8WDV - chains U and V of the 36 polymer chains in the assembly; structure by electron microscopy, 2.24 A resolution.

[Chain U]
Protein: Antenna complex alpha/beta subunit
Organism: Allochromatium vinosum DSM 180
UniProt: D3RP74 (D3RP74_ALLVD); numbering as in UniProt (aligned over 1-64)
Amino-acid sequence (64 residues; numbered 1 to 64; the number before each row is that of its first residue):
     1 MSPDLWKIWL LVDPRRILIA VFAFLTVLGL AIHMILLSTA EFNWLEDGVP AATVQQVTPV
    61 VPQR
Not modelled in the structure: 52-64
Modified residues: M1 (N-formylmethionine; FME)
Bound ions: Ca2+: W44, D47, V49 (shared with 1 residue of chain T)
Ligand contacts:
  - bacteriochlorophyll a (BCL), molecule 1: F22, L25, T26, G29, H33, L36, W44
  - bacteriochlorophyll a (BCL), molecule 2: L25, L28, G29, I32, H33, L36, F42
  - spirilloxanthin (CRT), molecule 1: K7, I8, L10, L11
  - spirilloxanthin (CRT), molecule 2: L18, V21, F22, F24, L25, L28, I32, I35
  - spirilloxanthin (CRT), molecule 3: T26, G29, L30, H33, M34, L37
  - Ubiquinone-8 (UQ8): F24, V27, L28, A31

[Chain V]
Protein: Antenna complex alpha/beta subunit
Organism: Allochromatium vinosum DSM 180
UniProt: D3RP68 (D3RP68_ALLVD); numbering as in UniProt (aligned over 1-47)
Amino-acid sequence (47 residues; each row starts with the number of its first residue):
     1 MADQKSMTGL TEEEAKEFHG IFTQSMTMFF GIVIIAHILA WLWRPWL
Not modelled in the structure: 1-5
Bound ions: Ca2+: W46 (shared with 3 residues of chain W)
Ligand contacts:
  - bacteriochlorophyll a (BCL), molecule 1: S25, M28, F29, I32, V33, A36, H37, A40, W43
  - bacteriochlorophyll a (BCL), molecule 2: F29, F30, V33, I34, H37, A40, W41, W46, L47
  - spirilloxanthin (CRT): E14, E17, F18, I21, F22, S25, M26, F29, F30

[How chain U and chain V interact]
Contacting residue pairs (30):
  W6(U) - E12(V)
  W6(U) - A15(V)  hydrophobic
  W6(U) - K16(V)
  W6(U) - H19(V)
  W9(U) - T8(V)  hydrogen bond (backbone-side chain)
  W9(U) - L10(V)
  W9(U) - A15(V)
  W9(U) - F18(V)  hydrophobic
  W9(U) - H19(V)  hydrogen bond
  W9(U) - F22(V)  hydrophobic
  L10(U) - S6(V)
  L10(U) - M7(V)
  L10(U) - T8(V)  hydrogen bond (backbone-side chain)
  L10(U) - L10(V)
  L10(U) - T11(V)
  L10(U) - E12(V)
  L10(U) - A15(V)  hydrophobic
  L11(U) - M7(V)  hydrophobic
  L11(U) - T8(V)  hydrogen bond (backbone-side chain)
  V12(U) - T8(V)  hydrogen bond (backbone-side chain)
  P14(U) - T8(V)
  P14(U) - L10(V)  hydrophobic
  P14(U) - F18(V)  hydrophobic
  L18(U) - F22(V)  hydrophobic
  L25(U) - F29(V)  hydrophobic
  E41(U) - R44(V)  hydrogen bond (backbone-side chain)
  F42(U) - R44(V)
  F42(U) - W46(V)  hydrophobic
  W44(U) - W43(V)  hydrophobic
  D47(U) - R44(V)  salt bridge
Other interface residues (no listed pair), chain U (14 interface residues in all): L5, D13
Other interface residues (no listed pair), chain V (16 interface residues in all): P45

[Overview]
14 residues of chain U face 16 of chain V across their interface, with 6 hydrogen bonds and 1 salt bridge.
Polar contacts include D47(U)-R44(V), W9(U)-T8(V) and W9(U)-H19(V). One spirilloxanthin molecule and 2
bacteriochlorophyll a molecules are bound between chain U and chain V.
Chain U is Antenna complex alpha/beta subunit and chain V is Antenna complex alpha/beta subunit, both from
Allochromatium vinosum DSM 180; the structure, Photosynthetic LH1-RC complex from the purple sulfur bacterium
Allochromatium vinosum purified by Ca2+-DEAE, was determined by electron microscopy, deposited together with
8WDU.
